Entry 4ZCC (X-ray diffraction, 2.00 A resolution); this record covers chains A and D.

# Chain A (and D)
Molecule: Renalase
Source organism: Pseudomonas syringae pv. phaseolicola (strain 1448A / Race 6)
Notes: EC 1.6.3.5; chain D of this document is another copy of the same molecule, construct and numbering; everything in this record applies to it too
UniProt: Q48MT7 (Q48MT7_PSE14); numbering as in UniProt (aligned over 1-328)
Chain sequence (336 residues; row label = number of the first residue in the row):
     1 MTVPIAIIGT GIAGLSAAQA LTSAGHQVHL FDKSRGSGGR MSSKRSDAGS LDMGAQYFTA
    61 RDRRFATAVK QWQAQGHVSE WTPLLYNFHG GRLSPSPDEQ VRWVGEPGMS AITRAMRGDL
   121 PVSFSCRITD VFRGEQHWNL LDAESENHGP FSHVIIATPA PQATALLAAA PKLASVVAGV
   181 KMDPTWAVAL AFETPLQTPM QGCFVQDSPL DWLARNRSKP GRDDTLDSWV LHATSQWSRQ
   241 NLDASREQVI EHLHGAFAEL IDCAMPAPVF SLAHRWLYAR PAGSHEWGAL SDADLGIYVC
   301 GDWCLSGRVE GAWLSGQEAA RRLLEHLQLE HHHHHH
Not modelled in the structure: 1-2, 45-50, 329-336 (chain D: 1-2, 331-336)
Sequence notes: engineered mutation Ser145 (Gly in Q48MT7); expression tag (329-336)
Swiss-Prot annotation at these positions:
  - binding site (FAD): Ala13, Asp32, Lys33, Arg40, Gln56, Tyr57, Ile128, Asp302, Val309
  - binding site (substrate): Tyr57 to Arg61, Ser96 to Asp98, Thr185, Arg308
Ligand contacts:
  - FAD (flavin-adenine dinucleotide): Ile8, Gly9, Thr10, Gly11, Ile12, Ala13, Gly14, Phe31, Asp32, Lys33, Ser34, Gly38, Gly39, Arg40, Met41, Met53, Gly54, Ala55, Gln56, Tyr57, Phe58, Cys126, Arg127, Ile128, Ala157, Thr158, Pro159, Gln162, Leu166, Thr185, His232, Trp276, Ala279, Gly301, Asp302, Gly307, Arg308, Val309, Ala312
  - NADH (NAI; 1,4-dihydronicotinamide adenine dinucleotide): Tyr57, Thr59, Arg61, Leu85, Asn87, Ser96, Pro97, Asp98, Gln100, Arg102, Thr185, Phe204, His232, Ala279, Arg280, Gly307, Arg308

# How chain A and chain D interact
Residue-residue contacts (37):
  Arg127(A) - Thr129(D)
  Thr129(A) - Arg127(D)
  Asp130(A) - Leu277(D)
  Asp130(A) - Tyr278(D)  hydrogen bond
  Phe132(A) - Leu242(D)  hydrophobic
  Phe132(A) - Arg275(D)
  Arg133(A) - Leu242(D)
  Gly134(A) - Asp243(D)
  Glu135(A) - Gln240(D)
  His137(A) - Asp243(D)
  Asn139(A) - Asp243(D)
  Asn147(A) - Arg275(D)
  Pro161(A) - Ala168(D)  hydrophobic
  Thr164(A) - Thr164(D)  hydrogen bond
  Thr164(A) - Ala165(D)
  Ala165(A) - Thr164(D)
  Ala165(A) - Ala165(D)  hydrophobic
  Ala168(A) - Pro161(D)  hydrophobic
  Ala168(A) - Tyr278(D)
  Pro171(A) - Ala178(D)
  Pro171(A) - Gly179(D)
  Ala174(A) - Ala178(D)
  Ser175(A) - Ser175(D)  hydrogen bond (side chain-backbone)
  Ser175(A) - Ala178(D)
  Ala178(A) - Pro171(D)
  Ala178(A) - Ala174(D)
  Ala178(A) - Ser175(D)
  Gln240(A) - Glu135(D)
  Leu242(A) - Phe132(D)  hydrophobic
  Leu242(A) - Arg133(D)
  Asp243(A) - Gly134(D)
  Asp243(A) - His137(D)
  Asp243(A) - Asn139(D)
  Arg275(A) - Phe132(D)
  Leu277(A) - Asp130(D)
  Tyr278(A) - Asp130(D)  hydrogen bond
  Tyr278(A) - Ala168(D)
Other interface residues (no listed pair), chain A (29 interface residues in all): Leu141, Ala143, Gln162, Gly179, Arg239
Other interface residues (no listed pair), chain D (28 interface residues in all): Leu141, Asn147, Gln162, Arg239

# In short
29 residues of chain A face 28 of chain D across their interface, with 4 hydrogen bonds. Polar contacts
include Asp130(A)-Tyr278(D), Thr164(A)-Thr164(D) and Ser175(A)-Ser175(D). Ligands of chain A: flavin-adenine
dinucleotide and NADH. UniProt lists 9 FAD-binding residues and 10 substrate-binding residues on chain A.
Chain A and chain D are both Renalase (Pseudomonas syringae pv. phaseolicola (strain 1448A / Race 6)); the
structure, Renalase in complex with NADH, was determined by X-ray diffraction (same publication as 4ZCD).
